Entry 7ZWC (electron microscopy, 3.20 A resolution); this record covers chains b and c of the 10 polymer chains in the assembly.

# Chain b
Protein: snRNA-activating protein complex subunit 3
Organism: Homo sapiens
UniProt: Q92966 (SNPC3_HUMAN); numbering as in UniProt (aligned over 1-411)
Amino-acid sequence (411 residues; row label = number of the first residue in the row):
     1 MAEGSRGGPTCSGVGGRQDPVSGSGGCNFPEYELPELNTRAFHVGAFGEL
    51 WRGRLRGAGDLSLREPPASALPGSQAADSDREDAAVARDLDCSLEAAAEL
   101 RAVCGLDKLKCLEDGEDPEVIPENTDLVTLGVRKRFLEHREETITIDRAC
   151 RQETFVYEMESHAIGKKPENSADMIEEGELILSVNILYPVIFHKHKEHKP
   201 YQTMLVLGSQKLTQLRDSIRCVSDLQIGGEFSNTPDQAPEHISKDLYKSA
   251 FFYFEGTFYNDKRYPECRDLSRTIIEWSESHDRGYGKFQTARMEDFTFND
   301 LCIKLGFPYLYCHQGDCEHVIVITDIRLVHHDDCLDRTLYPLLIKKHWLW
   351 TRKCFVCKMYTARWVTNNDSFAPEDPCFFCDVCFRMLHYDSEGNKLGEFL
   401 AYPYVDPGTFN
Unresolved in the structure: 1-27, 68-75, 108-118
Bound ions: Zn2+ site 1: Cys221, His313, Cys317, His319; Zn2+ site 2: Cys354, Cys357, Cys380, Cys383
What the authors report for this chain:
  - Zn2+ coordination: Cys221, His313, Cys317, His319, Cys354, Cys357, Cys380, Cys383
  - binding site for Template strand: Arg148, Arg151, Lys199
  - binding site for Non-template strand: Arg151, Gln152, Lys194, His198

# Chain c
Protein: snRNA-activating protein complex subunit 4
Organism: Homo sapiens
UniProt: Q5SXM2 (SNPC4_HUMAN); residue numbers follow UniProt; this construct covers 1-1469
Amino-acid sequence (1469 residues; numbered 1 to 1469; the number before each row is that of its first residue):
     1 MDVDAEREKITQEIKELERILDPGSSGSHVEISESSLESDSEADSLPSED
    51 LDPADPPISEEERWGEASNDEDDPKDKTLPEDPETCLQLNMVYQEVIQEK
   101 LAEANLLLAQNREQQEELMRDLAGSKGTKVKDGKSLPPSTYMGHFMKPYF
   151 KDKVTGVGPPANEDTREKAAQGIKAFEELLVTKWKNWEKALLRKSVVSDR
   201 LQRLLQPKLLKLEYLHQKQSKVSSELERQALEKQGREAEKEIQDINQLPE
   251 EALLGNRLDSHDWEKISNINFEGSRSAEEIRKFWQNSEHPSINKQEWSRE
   301 EEERLQAIAAAHGHLEWQKIAEELGTSRSAFQCLQKFQQHNKALKRKEWT
   351 EEEDRMLTQLVQEMRVGSHIPYRRIVYYMEGRDSMQLIYRWTKSLDPGLK
   401 KGYWAPEEDAKLLQAVAKYGEQDWFKIREEVPGRSDAQCRDRYLRRLHFS
   451 LKKGRWNLKEEEQLIELIEKYGVGHWAKIASELPHRSGSQCLSKWKIMMG
   501 KKQGLRRRRRRARHSVRWSSTSSSGSSSGSSGGSSSSSSSSSEEDEPEQA
   551 QAGEGDRALLSPQYMVPDMDLWVPARQSTSQPWRGGAGAWLGGPAASLSP
   601 PKGSSASQGGSKEASTTAAAPGEETSPVQVPARAHGPVPRSAQASHSADT
   651 RPAGAEKQALEGGRRLLTVPVETVLRVLRANTAARSCTQKEQLRQPPLPT
   701 SSPGVSSGDSVARSHVQWLRHRATQSGQRRWRHALHRRLLNRRLLLAVTP
   751 WVGDVVVPCTQASQRPAVVQTQADGLREQLQQARLASTPVFTLFTQLFHI
   801 DTAGCLEVVRERKALPPRLPQAGARDPPVHLLQASSSAQSTPGHLFPNVP
   851 AQEASKSASHKGSRRLASSRVERTLPQASLLASTGPRPKPKTVSELLQEK
   901 RLQEARAREATRGPVVLPSQLLVSSSVILQPPLPHTPHGRPAPGPTVLNV
   951 PLSGPGAPAAAKPGTSGSWQEAGTSAKDKRLSTMQALPLAPVFSEAEGTA
  1001 PAASQAPALGPGQISVSCPESGLGQSQAPAASRKQGLPEAPPFLPAAPSP
  1051 TPLPVQPLSLTHIGGPHVATSVPLPVTWVLTAQGLLPVPVPAVVSLPRPA
  1101 GTPGPAGLLATLLPPLTETRAAQGPRAPALSSSWQPPANMNREPEPSCRT
  1151 DTPAPPTHALSQSPAEADGSVAFVPGEAQVAREIPEPRTSSHADPPEAEP
  1201 PWSGRLPAFGGVIPATEPRGTPGSPSGTQEPRGPLGLEKLPLRQPGPEKG
  1251 ALDLEKPPLPQPGPEKGALDLGLLSQEGEAATQQWLGGQRGVRVPLLGSR
  1301 LPYQPPALCSLRALSGLLLHKKALEHKATSLVVGGEAERPAGALQASLGL
  1351 VRGQLQDNPAYLLLRARFLAAFTLPALLATLAPQGVRTTLSVPSRVGSES
  1401 EDEDLLSELELADRDGQPGCTTATCPIQGAPDSGKCSASSCLDTSNDPDD
  1451 LDVLRTRHARHTRKRRRLV
Unresolved in the structure: 1-80, 126-140, 399-1469
Swiss-Prot annotation at these positions:
  - DNA-binding region (H-T-H motif): Trp317 to Asn341, Trp424 to Leu447, Trp476 to Met499
  - modified residue: Ser68 (Phosphoserine), Ser599 (Phosphoserine), Ser626 (Phosphoserine), Thr1157 (Phosphothreonine), Ser1224 (Phosphoserine), Ser1398 (Phosphoserine), Ser1400 (Phosphoserine), Ser1440 (Phosphoserine)
What the authors report for this chain:
  - binding site for Template strand: Tyr372, Arg373, Ile388
  - binding site for Non-template strand: Lys347, Tyr389, Arg390

# Interface between chain b and chain c
Residue-residue contacts (132):
  Tyr32(b) with Arg120(c), hydrogen bond (backbone-side chain)
  Glu33(b) with Arg120(c), hydrogen bond (backbone-side chain)
  Leu34(b) with Arg120(c); Gly124(c)
  Pro35(b) with Arg120(c); Asp121(c)
  Phe155(b) with His369(c)
  Glu158(b) with Val366(c); Gly367(c); Ser368(c), hydrogen bond
  Leu187(b) with Met142(c), hydrophobic; Met146(c), hydrophobic
  Pro189(b) with Phe176(c), hydrophobic
  Val190(b) with Phe176(c)
  Ile191(b) with Phe176(c), hydrophobic; Leu180(c)
  Phe192(b) with Leu180(c), hydrophobic
  His193(b) with Leu180(c)
  Lys199(b) with Met142(c); Met146(c)
  Val222(b) with Phe176(c), hydrophobic
  Ser223(b) with Lys168(c); Phe176(c)
  Gln226(b) with Ile173(c); Lys174(c)
  Gly228(b) with Gln171(c); Ile173(c)
  Gly229(b) with Gln171(c), hydrogen bond (backbone-backbone)
  Ser243(b) with Lys168(c), hydrogen bond; Ile173(c)
  Tyr247(b) with Glu167(c); Lys168(c); Gln171(c)
  Ser249(b) with Asp164(c), hydrogen bond
  Tyr253(b) with Tyr149(c), hydrophobic; Phe150(c)
  Phe258(b) with Phe150(c), hydrophobic
  Arg268(b) with Glu163(c), salt bridge; Asp164(c), salt bridge; Glu167(c), salt bridge
  Leu270(b) with Asn162(c); Asp164(c)
  Thr273(b) with Pro160(c); Asn162(c), hydrogen bond
  Ile274(b) with Phe150(c), hydrophobic; Pro159(c), hydrophobic
  Trp277(b) with Phe150(c), hydrophobic; Val157(c); Gly158(c); Pro159(c), hydrophobic; Pro160(c)
  Arg283(b) with Asp152(c), salt bridge; Lys153(c)
  Gly284(b) with Lys153(c)
  Tyr285(b) with Lys151(c)
  Pro308(b) with Phe145(c), hydrophobic; Tyr149(c), hydrogen bond (backbone-side chain)
  Tyr309(b) with Tyr149(c)
  Leu310(b) with Tyr149(c), hydrophobic; Phe150(c), hydrophobic
  Gln314(b) with Lys168(c), hydrogen bond
  Gly315(b) with Asn162(c), hydrogen bond (backbone-side chain); Asp164(c); Thr165(c), hydrogen bond (backbone-side chain)
  Asp316(b) with Lys147(c), salt bridge; Thr165(c), hydrogen bond (backbone-side chain)
  Glu318(b) with Lys147(c); Tyr149(c), hydrogen bond (side chain-backbone)
  Lys346(b) with Arg374(c)
  Trp348(b) with His369(c)
  Thr351(b) with Arg373(c); Tyr377(c)
  Arg352(b) with Leu179(c), hydrogen bond (side chain-backbone); Leu180(c); Val181(c)
  Lys353(b) with Arg373(c)
  Phe355(b) with Val181(c), hydrophobic; Phe331(c); Gln335(c)
  Val356(b) with Phe331(c), hydrophobic; Leu334(c), hydrophobic; Gln335(c); Gln338(c)
  Cys357(b) with Gln339(c)
  Met359(b) with Leu344(c), hydrophobic; Arg373(c); Asp383(c)
  Tyr360(b) with Leu344(c), hydrogen bond (side chain-backbone); Lys345(c); Gly381(c); Arg382(c)
  Thr361(b) with Tyr377(c)
  Arg363(b) with Tyr377(c), hydrogen bond (side chain-backbone)
  Val365(b) with Leu179(c), hydrophobic
  Asn368(b) with Glu278(c)
  Asp369(b) with Lys282(c), hydrogen bond (backbone-side chain); Asn286(c)
  Ser370(b) with Asn286(c)
  Phe371(b) with Gln318(c); Phe331(c)
  Ala372(b) with Asn286(c), hydrogen bond (backbone-side chain)
  Pro373(b) with Lys282(c); Phe283(c), hydrogen bond (backbone-backbone); Asn286(c); Ser287(c); Phe331(c)
  Glu374(b) with Trp184(c)
  Asp375(b) with Glu278(c); Glu279(c); Lys282(c)
  Cys377(b) with Phe331(c), hydrophobic
  Phe378(b) with Leu179(c); Val181(c), hydrophobic
  Phe379(b) with Phe331(c), hydrophobic
  Cys383(b) with Gln338(c), hydrogen bond
  Arg385(b) with Leu315(c)
  Met386(b) with His314(c); Leu315(c); Trp317(c); Gln338(c)
  Leu387(b) with Trp317(c), hydrophobic; Leu334(c), hydrophobic
  Tyr389(b) with Leu315(c)
  Asp390(b) with Leu315(c)
  Leu396(b) with Leu315(c)
  Tyr402(b) with Gly172(c); Lys174(c)
  Tyr404(b) with Leu179(c), hydrophobic
  Gly408(b) with Arg374(c)
  Thr409(b) with Arg374(c), hydrogen bond (backbone-side chain); Tyr377(c)
  Phe410(b) with Tyr378(c)
Other interface residues (no listed pair), chain b (88 interface residues in all): Leu37, Thr154, Met159, His162, Tyr188, Ile227, Asp282, Phe288, Phe307, Cys317, Val320, Lys358, Asn367, Pro376
Other interface residues (no listed pair), chain c (68 interface residues in all): Ser125, Gly143, Pro148, Ala161, Arg281, Glu316, Lys319, Ser329, Ala330
The authors on this interface:
  - interface residues, chain b: Phe155(b), Tyr253(b), Ile274(b), Trp277(b), Arg283(b), Pro308(b), Leu310(b), Trp348(b), Phe355(b), Val356(b), Tyr360(b), Thr361(b), Thr409(b)
  - interface residues, chain c: Tyr149(c), Phe150(c), Asp152(c), Phe176(c), Phe331(c), Leu334(c), Leu344(c), His369(c)

# Overview
88 residues of chain b and 68 residues of chain c are in contact, with 21 hydrogen bonds and 5 salt bridges.
Among the polar pairs are Arg268(b)-Glu163(c), Arg268(b)-Asp164(c) and Arg268(b)-Glu167(c). From the paper: a
binding site for Non-template strand at Arg151(b), Gln152(b) and Lys347(c) among others; a binding site for
Template strand at Arg148(b), Arg151(b) and Tyr372(c) among others.
Here chain b is snRNA-activating protein complex subunit 3 and chain c is snRNA-activating protein complex
subunit 4, both from Homo sapiens. Entry 7ZWC (Structure of SNAPc:TBP-TFIIA-TFIIB sub-complex bound to U5
snRNA promoter) was determined by electron microscopy, deposited together with 7ZXE.
